8AP1 - chains B and A of the 4 polymer chains in the assembly; structure by electron microscopy, 3.47 A resolution.

== Chain B ==
Name: Mitochondrial transcription factor 1
Organism: Saccharomyces cerevisiae S288C
Notes: EC 2.1.1.-
UniProt: P14908 (MTF1_YEAST); numbering as in UniProt (aligned over 2-341)
Amino-acid sequence (354 residues; row label = number of the first residue in the row; numbers below 1 keep their minus sign (Met-12 is residue -12)):
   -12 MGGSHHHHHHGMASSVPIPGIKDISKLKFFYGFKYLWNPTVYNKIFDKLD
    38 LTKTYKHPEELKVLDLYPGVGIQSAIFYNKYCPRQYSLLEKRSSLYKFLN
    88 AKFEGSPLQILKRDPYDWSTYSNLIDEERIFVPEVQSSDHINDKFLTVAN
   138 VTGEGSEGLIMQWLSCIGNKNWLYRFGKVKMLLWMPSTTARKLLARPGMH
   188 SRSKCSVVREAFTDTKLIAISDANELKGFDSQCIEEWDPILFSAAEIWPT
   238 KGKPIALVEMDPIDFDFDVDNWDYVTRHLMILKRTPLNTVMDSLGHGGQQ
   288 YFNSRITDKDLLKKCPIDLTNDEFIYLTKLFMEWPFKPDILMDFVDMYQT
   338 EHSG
Disordered / not traced: -12 to 1, 341
Construct notes: initiating methionine (-12); expression tag (-11 to 1)
Curated features (UniProtKB/Swiss-Prot):
  - binding site (S-adenosyl-L-methionine): Leu23, Glu77, Asp101, Asn137
From the paper describing this entry:
  - mutagenesis - F16A/Y18A, D101A (approximately 30%), Y103A (about 100-fold): decreased catalytic activity

== Chain A ==
Name: DNA-directed RNA polymerase, mitochondrial
Organism: Saccharomyces cerevisiae S288C
Notes: EC 2.7.7.6
UniProt: P13433 (RPOM_YEAST); residue numbers follow UniProt; this construct covers 100-1351
Amino-acid sequence (1262 residues; numbered 90 to 1351; the number before each row is that of its first residue):
    90 GAMGSGIQRPSAVTSMTRTRDVMQLWSLLEACLQSNLMKRAFSILESLYL
   140 VPEHKQRFIEDYNMYLNSFSKNDPNFPILKMNEKLTNDLETSFKDVNYND
   190 KTLAIMIHHALNFHSTTSSMLLKPIISAYLKMSVNGIREIFSCLDILTIS
   240 DLNILMNDLKVITPSQLPNSVRPILESLTLSPTPVNNIENEEGLNKVEAE
   290 NDSKLHKASNASSDSIKKPSLDPLREVSFHGSTEVLSKDAEKLIAVDTIG
   340 MRVIRHTLLGLSLTPEQKEQISKFKFDANDNVLKMKPTKNDDNNNSINFF
   390 EIYNSLPTLEEKKAFESALNIFNQDRQKVLENRATEAARERWKHDFEEAK
   440 ARGDISIEKNLNVKLWKWYNEMLPLVKEEINHCRSLLSEKLSDKKGLNKV
   490 DTNRLGYGPYLTLIDPGKMCVITILELLKLNSTGGVIEGMRTARAVISVG
   540 KAIEMEFRSEQVLKSESQAFRDVNKKSPEFKKLVQNAKSVFRSSQIEQSK
   590 ILWPQSIRARIGSVLISMLIQVAKVSVQGVDPVTKAKVHGEAPAFAHGYQ
   640 YHNGSKLGVLKIHKTLIRQLNGERLIASVQPQLLPMLVEPKPWVNWRSGG
   690 YHYTQSTLLRTKDSPEQVAYLKAASDNGDIDRVYDGLNVLGRTPWTVNRK
   740 VFDVVSQVWNKGEGFLDIPGAQDEMVLPPAPPKNSDPSILRAWKLQVKTI
   790 ANKFSSDRSNRCDTNYKLEIARAFLGEKLYFPHNLDFRGRAYPLSPHFNH
   840 LGNDMSRGLLIFWHGKKLGPSGLKWLKIHLSNLFGFDKLPLKDRVAFTES
   890 HLQDIKDSAENPLTGDRWWTTADKPWQALATCFELNEVMKMDNPEEFISH
   940 QPVHQDGTCNGLQHYAALGGDVEGATQVNLVPSDKPQDVYAHVARLVQKR
   990 LEIAAEKGDENAKILKDKITRKVVKQTVMTNVYGVTYVGATFQIAKQLSP
  1040 IFDDRKESLDFSKYLTKHVFSAIRELFHSAHLIQDWLGESAKRISKSIRL
  1090 DVDEKSFKNGNKPDFMSSVIWTTPLGLPIVQPYREESKKQVETNLQTVFI
  1140 SDPFAVNPVNARRQKAGLPPNFIHSLDASHMLLSAAECGKQGLDFASVHD
  1190 SYWTHASDIDTMNVVLREQFIKLHEVDLVLRLKEEFDQRYKNYVKIGKLK
  1240 RSTDLAQKIIRIRKDLSRKLGRSTTLADEIYFEKKRQELLNSPLIEDRNV
  1290 GEKMVTTVSLFEDITDLDALELENGGDENSGMSVLLPLRLPEIPPKGDFD
  1340 VTVLRNSQYFFS
Disordered / not traced: 90-385, 442-447, 559-588, 1309-1320
Construct notes: expression tag (90-99)
Ion coordination: Mg2+: Asp945, Gly946, Asp1189 (together with GTP)
Residues lining bound ligands:
  - GTP (guanosine-5'-triphosphate), molecule 1: Arg829, Asp945, Gly946, Thr947, Cys948, Asn949, Gly950, Tyr979, Arg1010, Lys1014, Gln1015, Met1018, Thr1019, Tyr1022, Pro1159, His1163, Asp1189
  - GTP, molecule 2: Arg829, Arg846, Lys913, Lys1011, Lys1014, Gln1015, His1163, His1188
From the paper describing this entry:
  - binding site for Non-template DNA: His641 to Asn642, Arg780 to Lys787

== Interface between chain B and chain A ==
Contacting residue pairs (53; chain B residue first):
  Trp105(B) - Asp775(A)
  Trp105(B) - Pro776(A)
  Cys153(B) - Pro776(A)  hydrophobic
  Asn156(B) - Lys772(A)
  Lys157(B) - Asn773(A)
  Asn158(B) - Lys772(A)
  Asn158(B) - Asn773(A)
  Asn158(B) - Ser774(A)  hydrogen bond (side chain-backbone)
  Asn158(B) - Pro776(A)
  Asn158(B) - Leu779(A)
  Asp257(B) - Lys772(A)  salt bridge
  His265(B) - Tyr638(A)
  Ile268(B) - Tyr638(A)  hydrophobic
  Ile268(B) - Tyr640(A)  hydrophobic
  Ile268(B) - Lys645(A)
  His283(B) - Pro632(A)
  His283(B) - Ala633(A)
  His283(B) - Ala635(A)
  His283(B) - Lys650(A)  hydrogen bond (side chain-backbone)
  His283(B) - Ile651(A)
  His283(B) - His652(A)
  Gly284(B) - Pro632(A)
  Glu320(B) - Pro621(A)
  Pro322(B) - Val619(A)
  Phe323(B) - Val616(A)  hydrophobic
  Phe323(B) - Gly618(A)
  Phe323(B) - Val627(A)  hydrophobic
  Leu328(B) - Trp782(A)  hydrophobic
  Met329(B) - Met764(A)  hydrophobic
  Met329(B) - Leu766(A)  hydrophobic
  Met329(B) - Val786(A)  hydrophobic
  Met329(B) - Ala790(A)  hydrophobic
  Asp330(B) - Gln639(A)  hydrogen bond
  Phe331(B) - Ile526(A)
  Phe331(B) - Gln639(A)
  Phe331(B) - Lys787(A)
  Phe331(B) - Ala790(A)  hydrophobic
  Val332(B) - Gly524(A)
  Val332(B) - Arg530(A)
  Val332(B) - Gln639(A)
  Val332(B) - His641(A)
  Val332(B) - Leu646(A)  hydrophobic
  Asp333(B) - Gly524(A)  hydrogen bond (backbone-backbone)
  Asp333(B) - Ile526(A)
  Asp333(B) - Asn791(A)
  Met334(B) - His641(A)
  Gln336(B) - Lys787(A)
  Gln336(B) - Asn791(A)  hydrogen bond (backbone-side chain)
  Thr337(B) - Asn791(A)  hydrogen bond
  His339(B) - Ser521(A)  hydrogen bond (side chain-backbone)
  His339(B) - Gly523(A)
  His339(B) - Gly524(A)
  Ser340(B) - Asp802(A)  hydrogen bond
Also at the interface, not in a pair above, chain B (29 interface residues in all): Trp159, Leu269, Asp279, Ser280, Met319
Also at the interface, not in a pair above, chain A (48 interface residues in all): Thr522, Val525, Gln617, Asp620, His628, Ala631, Phe634, His636, Gly637, Ser777, Thr788, Asn799
Interface features reported in the paper:
  - interface residues, chain B: Cys153(B)
  - interface residues, chain A: Lys613(A), Lys772(A)

== Overview ==
29 residues of chain B face 48 of chain A across their interface, with 8 hydrogen bonds and 1 salt bridge.
Polar contacts include Asp257(B)-Lys772(A), Asn158(B)-Ser774(A) and His283(B)-Lys650(A). Chain A binds GTP.
From the paper: a binding site for Non-template DNA at His641(A) and Arg780(A); F16A/Y18A, D101A and Y103A of
chain B reduce catalytic activity.
Chain B is Mitochondrial transcription factor 1 and chain A is DNA-directed RNA polymerase, mitochondrial,
both from Saccharomyces cerevisiae S288C; the structure, Cryo-EM structure of yeast mitochondrial RNA
polymerase transcription initiation complex with two GTP molecules poised for ..., was determined by electron
microscopy together with 8ATT, 8ATV, 8ATW, 8C5S, 8C5U and 8Q63 from the same study.
